PDB entry 8CEJ | X-ray diffraction, 2.10 A resolution | chain A

== Chain A ==
Name: Succinate-semialdehyde dehydrogenase (acetylating)
Organism: Clostridium kluyveri
Notes: EC 1.2.1.76
Reference sequence: P38947 (SUCD_CLOK5); numbering as in UniProt; present here: 1-241, 243-453
Amino-acid sequence (453 residues; each row starts with the number of its first residue; note: 1 number in that range is skipped by the numbering (no residue carries it; nothing is unmodelled there)):
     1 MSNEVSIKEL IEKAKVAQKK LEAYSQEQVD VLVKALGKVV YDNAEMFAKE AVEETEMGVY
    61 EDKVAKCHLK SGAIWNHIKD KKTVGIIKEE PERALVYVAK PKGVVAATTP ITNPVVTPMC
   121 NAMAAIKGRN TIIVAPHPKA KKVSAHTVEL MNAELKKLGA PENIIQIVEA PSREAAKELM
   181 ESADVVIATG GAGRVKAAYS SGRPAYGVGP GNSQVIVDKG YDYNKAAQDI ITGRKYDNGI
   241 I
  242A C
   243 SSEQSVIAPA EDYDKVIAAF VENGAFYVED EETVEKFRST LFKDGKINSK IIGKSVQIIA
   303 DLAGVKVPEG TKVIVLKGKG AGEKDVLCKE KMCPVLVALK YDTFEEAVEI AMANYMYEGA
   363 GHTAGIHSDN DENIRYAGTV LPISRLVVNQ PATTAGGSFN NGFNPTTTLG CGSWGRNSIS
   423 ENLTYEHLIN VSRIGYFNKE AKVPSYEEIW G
Disordered / not traced: 1-4
Covalently attached groups: (2E)-2-methylbut-2-enedioic acid (MEZ) linked to Cys-242A
Small-molecule neighbours: (2E)-2-methylbut-2-enedioic acid (MEZ): Lys-70, Asn-113, Ile-241, Ser-243, Thr-395, Ala-397, Gly-398, Thr-409, Leu-411
Swiss-Prot annotation at these positions:
  - active site: Cys-242A
  - binding site (NADP(+)): Ala-188 to Gly-193
From the paper describing this entry:
  - binding site for Mesaconyl Coenzme A: Lys-70, Thr-112, Ser-243
  - binding site for (2E)-2-methylbut-2-enedioic acid: Cys-242A
  - catalytic residues: His-364, Thr-365
  - mutagenesis - K66R, T112F: decreased catalytic activity
  - mutagenesis - K70R (from 16 to 2%): decreased catalytic activity on mesaconyl-C1-CoA
  - mutagenesis - K70R/S243N, S243N: abolished catalytic activity
  - mutagenesis - K66R/K70R, K70R/S243N: abolished expression

== Overview ==
Covalently linked (2E)-2-methylbut-2-enedioic acid: at Cys-242A. Curated annotation (UniProt) lists
active-site residue Cys-242A and 6 NADP+-binding residues. From the paper: catalytic residues His-364 and
Thr-365; K66R and T112F reduce catalytic activity; 6 substitutions were tested in all.
Chain A is Succinate-semialdehyde dehydrogenase (acetylating) (Clostridium kluyveri); the structure,
Succinyl-CoA Reductase from Clostridium kluyveri (SucD) with Mesaconyl-C1-CoA, was determined by X-ray
diffraction together with 8CEI and 8CEK from the same study.
